Entry 7KMT (electron microscopy, 3.70 A resolution); this record covers chains F and E of the 9 polymer chains in the assembly.

[Chain F]
Molecule: Trafficking protein particle complex subunit BET3
From: Saccharomyces cerevisiae
UniProt: P36149 (BET3_YEAST); numbering as in UniProt (aligned over 1-193)
Amino-acid sequence (193 residues; each row starts with the number of its first residue):
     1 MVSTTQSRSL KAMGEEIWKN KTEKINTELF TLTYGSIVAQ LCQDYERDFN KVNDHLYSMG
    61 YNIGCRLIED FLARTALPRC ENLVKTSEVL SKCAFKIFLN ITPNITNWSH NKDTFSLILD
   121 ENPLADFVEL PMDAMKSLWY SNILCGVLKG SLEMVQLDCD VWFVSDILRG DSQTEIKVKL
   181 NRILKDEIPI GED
Disordered / not traced: 1-8, 191-193
Swiss-Prot annotation at these positions:
  - lipidation: Cys80 (S-palmitoyl cysteine)
Glycans and other covalent adducts: palmitic acid (PLM) linked to Cys80

[Chain E]
Molecule: Trafficking protein particle complex subunit 33
From: Saccharomyces cerevisiae
UniProt: Q99394 (TRS33_YEAST); residues 1-268 here = UniProt positions 1-268
Amino-acid sequence (268 residues; row label = number of the first residue in the row):
     1 MSSTHSNNVG HPQSSPQGPL TEQQRAQQQY QIFENSLPKV SQSVYQMLLN EMVPLAMGIE
    61 RQISGDVISS DSNVTSENGN INNMIKRLKI EEHHTVDIIR SHNLIHELYK ADEEEKEKVL
   121 ARLRNIGFQI GLKLSELLIF SNNPNLKFKE MDLLLIMKFI CRDVWKQIFG KQIDNLKTNH
   181 RGTFYLLDYD YRPIQSFSLE EDAKNEELKM IEPFLEIPVG IIRGVLSSLG YSSEEVICLA
   241 SFIDRPTDRP KTAFPKGVSF HVQVTMPQ
Disordered / not traced: 1-36, 65-87, 139-154, 180-182, 246-252, 264-268

[Interface between chain F and chain E]
Residue-residue contacts - 68 pairs, chain F then chain E:
  Trp18(F) - Lys39(E)
  Trp18(F) - Val40(E)
  Trp18(F) - Ser41(E)
  Thr22(F) - Lys39(E)  hydrogen bond (backbone-side chain)
  Thr22(F) - Ser41(E)
  Thr22(F) - Gln42(E)
  Glu23(F) - Lys39(E)  hydrogen bond (backbone-side chain)
  Glu23(F) - Val40(E)
  Glu23(F) - Gln42(E)  hydrogen bond (backbone-side chain)
  Lys24(F) - Lys39(E)
  Lys24(F) - Gln42(E)  hydrogen bond (backbone-side chain)
  Ile25(F) - Pro38(E)
  Ile25(F) - Lys39(E)
  Ile25(F) - Val40(E)  hydrogen bond (backbone-backbone)
  Ile25(F) - Ser41(E)
  Ile25(F) - Gln42(E)
  Ile25(F) - Tyr45(E)  hydrophobic
  Ile25(F) - Gln167(E)
  Asn26(F) - Pro38(E)
  Asn26(F) - Gln167(E)
  Thr27(F) - Pro38(E)
  Thr27(F) - Lys39(E)
  Thr27(F) - Val40(E)
  Glu28(F) - Glu136(E)
  Leu29(F) - Tyr45(E)
  Leu29(F) - Gln167(E)
  Leu29(F) - Ile168(E)  hydrophobic
  Phe30(F) - Leu48(E)  hydrophobic
  Leu32(F) - Gln129(E)
  Leu32(F) - Ile130(E)
  Leu32(F) - Lys133(E)
  Thr33(F) - Tyr45(E)  hydrogen bond
  Thr33(F) - Ile130(E)
  Ser36(F) - Ile126(E)  hydrogen bond (side chain-backbone)
  Ser36(F) - Gln129(E)
  Ser36(F) - Ile130(E)
  Ile37(F) - Leu48(E)  hydrophobic
  Ile37(F) - Met52(E)  hydrophobic
  Ile37(F) - Leu55(E)  hydrophobic
  Gln40(F) - Arg122(E)
  Gln40(F) - Asn125(E)  hydrogen bond
  Gln40(F) - Ile126(E)
  Gln43(F) - Asn125(E)
  Asp44(F) - Ile59(E)
  Asp44(F) - Ile63(E)
  Tyr45(F) - Ile59(E)
  Asp54(F) - His94(E)  salt bridge
  His55(F) - Gly58(E)
  His55(F) - Ile59(E)
  Tyr57(F) - Lys89(E)
  Tyr57(F) - Glu91(E)  hydrogen bond
  Ser58(F) - Lys89(E)
  Ser58(F) - Ile98(E)
  Met59(F) - Leu55(E)  hydrophobic
  Tyr61(F) - Lys89(E)
  Asn62(F) - Ile99(E)
  Asn62(F) - Ser101(E)  hydrogen bond
  Ile63(F) - Met47(E)
  Ile63(F) - Glu51(E)
  Leu67(F) - Val44(E)  hydrophobic
  Asp70(F) - Ser43(E)  hydrogen bond
  Arg74(F) - Ser43(E)  hydrogen bond
  Ile97(F) - Ser41(E)
  Phe98(F) - Ser41(E)  hydrogen bond (backbone-backbone)
  Phe98(F) - Val44(E)  hydrophobic
  Leu99(F) - Val40(E)
  Asp160(F) - Glu91(E)
  Trp162(F) - Glu91(E)
Interface residues without a listed pair, chain F (40 interface residues in all): Leu41, Arg66, Asn100, Ile143, Lys149, Val161
Interface residues without a listed pair, chain E (38 interface residues in all): Leu49, Glu60, Ile90, Val96, Arg100, His102, Leu134

[Overview]
40 residues of chain F and 38 residues of chain E are in contact, with 13 hydrogen bonds and 1 salt bridge.
Polar contacts include Asp54(F)-His94(E), Thr22(F)-Lys39(E) and Glu23(F)-Lys39(E). Covalently linked palmitic
acid: at Cys80(F).
Here chain F is Trafficking protein particle complex subunit BET3 and chain E is Trafficking protein particle
complex subunit 33, both from Saccharomyces cerevisiae. Entry 7KMT (Structure of the yeast TRAPPIII-Ypt1(Rab1)
complex) was determined by electron microscopy.
